PDB entry 7WPO | electron microscopy, 3.50 A resolution | chains A and B

[Chain A]
Protein: Angiotensin-converting enzyme
From: Pipistrellus pipistrellus
Notes: EC 3.4.-.-
Reference sequence: A0A7J7V5I6 (A0A7J7V5I6_PIPKU); residues 21-712 here = UniProt positions 21-712
Amino-acid sequence (692 residues; numbered 21 to 712; the number before each row is that of its first residue):
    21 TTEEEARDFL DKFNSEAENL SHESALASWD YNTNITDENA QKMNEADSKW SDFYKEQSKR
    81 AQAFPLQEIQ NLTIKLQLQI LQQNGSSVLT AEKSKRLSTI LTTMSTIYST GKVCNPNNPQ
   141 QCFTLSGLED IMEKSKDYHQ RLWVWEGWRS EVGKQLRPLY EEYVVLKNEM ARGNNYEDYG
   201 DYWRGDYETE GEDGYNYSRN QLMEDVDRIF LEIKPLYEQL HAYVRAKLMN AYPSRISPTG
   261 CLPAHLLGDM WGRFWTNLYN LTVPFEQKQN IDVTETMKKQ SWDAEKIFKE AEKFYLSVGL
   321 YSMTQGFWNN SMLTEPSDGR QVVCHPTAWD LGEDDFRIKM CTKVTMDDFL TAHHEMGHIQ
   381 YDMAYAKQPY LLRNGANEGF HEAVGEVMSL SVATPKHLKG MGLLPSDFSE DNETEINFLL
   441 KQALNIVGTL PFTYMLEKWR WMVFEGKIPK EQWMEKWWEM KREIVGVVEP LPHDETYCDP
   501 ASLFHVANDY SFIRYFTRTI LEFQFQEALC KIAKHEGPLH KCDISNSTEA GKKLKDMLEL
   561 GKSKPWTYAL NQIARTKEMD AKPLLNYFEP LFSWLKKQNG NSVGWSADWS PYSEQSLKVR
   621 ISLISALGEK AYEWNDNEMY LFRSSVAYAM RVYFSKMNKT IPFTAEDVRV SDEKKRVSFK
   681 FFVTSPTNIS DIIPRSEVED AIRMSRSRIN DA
Disordered / not traced: 622-633
Construct notes: conflict E24 (Gly in A0A7J7V5I6), D28 (Glu in A0A7J7V5I6), E36 (Lys in A0A7J7V5I6), 23 further conflict positions vs the reference (A0A7J7V5I6) not listed
Disulfides: C134-C142, C344-C361, C530-C542
Glycans and other covalent adducts: glycan linked to N54, N329; N-acetylglucosamine (NAG) linked to N91, N104, N280, N432, N546, N688
What the authors report for this chain:
  - post-translational modification sites: N54, N329
  - mutagenesis - N329A: unchanged binding to Spike glycoprotein (chain B)
  - mutagenesis - N54A: decreased binding to Spike glycoprotein (chain B)

[Chain B]
Protein: Spike glycoprotein
From: Coronavirus Neoromicia/PML-PHE1/RSA/2011
Reference sequence: U5NJG5 (U5NJG5_MERS); residue numbers follow UniProt; this construct covers 380-573
Amino-acid sequence (194 residues; each row starts with the number of its first residue):
   380 AHVYPDCNFT ELFRERAPTI MQYKREVFTR CNYNLSLLLS LVQVDEFVCD KATPEALATG
   440 CYSSLTVDWF AFPYAWKSYL AIGSADRIVR FNYNQDYSNP SCRIHSKVNS SIGISYAGAY
   500 SYITNCNYGA TNKDDVVKPG GRASQQCITG ALNSPTTGQL WAYNFGGVPY RVSRLTYTDH
   560 LSDPLDMVYV ITVK
Disordered / not traced: 380-385, 480
Construct notes: conflict A431 (Ile in U5NJG5)
Disulfides: C386-C410, C428-C481, C505-C526
Glycans and other covalent adducts: N-acetylglucosamine (NAG) linked to N488
What the authors report for this chain:
  - mutagenesis - T510F: increased binding to Bat37ACE2
  - mutagenesis - T510F (Kd 16.9 nM): increased binding to hACE2
  - binding site for N-acetylglucosamine: W540
  - mutagenesis - T510F: increased binding to Angiotensin-converting enzyme (chain A)

[Chain A / chain B interface]
Residue-residue contacts - 22 pairs, chain A then chain B:
  E305(A) - T510(B)
  E305(A) - K512(B)  salt bridge
  F327(A) - A509(B)
  W328(A) - A509(B)  hydrogen bond (backbone-backbone)
  N329(A) - G508(B)
  N329(A) - A509(B)  hydrogen bond (backbone-backbone)
  N329(A) - G546(B)
  N329(A) - V547(B)
  N329(A) - P548(B)
  N330(A) - P548(B)
  S331(A) - A509(B)
  M332(A) - A509(B)
  L333(A) - A509(B)  hydrogen bond (backbone-backbone)
  T334(A) - A509(B)
  T334(A) - T510(B)
  T334(A) - N511(B)  hydrogen bond (backbone-side chain)
  E335(A) - N511(B)
  P336(A) - N511(B)
  D338(A) - N506(B)  hydrogen bond
  D338(A) - L539(B)
  R340(A) - L539(B)
  R340(A) - R550(B)
Interface residues without a listed pair, chain B (12 interface residues in all): N504
From the paper, about this interface:
  - interface residues, chain A: E305(A), W328(A), L333(A), T334(A), D338(A), R340(A)
  - hot spots on chain A (mutagenesis) - E305K: decreased binding to Spike glycoprotein (chain B)
  - interface residues, chain B: N504(B), N506(B), A509(B), T510(B), N511(B), K512(B), L539(B), G546(B), V547(B), R550(B)
  - hot spots on chain B (mutagenesis) - N511Y, R550N: decreased binding to Angiotensin-converting enzyme (chain A)

[Overview]
13 residues of chain A and 12 residues of chain B are in contact; the contacts include 5 hydrogen bonds and 1
salt bridge. Polar contacts include E305(A)-K512(B), T334(A)-N511(B) and D338(A)-N506(B). From the paper: a
binding site for N-acetylglucosamine at W540(B); N54A and E305K of chain A reduce binding to Spike
glycoprotein (chain B); 6 substitutions were tested in all.
Chain A is Angiotensin-converting enzyme (Pipistrellus pipistrellus) and chain B is Spike glycoprotein
(Coronavirus Neoromicia/PML-PHE1/RSA/2011); the structure, Structure of NeoCOV RBD binding to Bat37 ACE2, was
determined by electron microscopy (same publication as 7U6R and 7WPZ).
